7UV9 - chains C and J of the 11 polymer chains in the assembly; structure by electron microscopy, 3.20 A resolution.

== Chain C ==
Molecule: Histone H2A type 1
Source organism: Homo sapiens
Reference sequence: P0C0S8 (H2A1_HUMAN); residues 1-129 here correspond to UniProt positions 2-130 (UniProt number = residue number + 1)
Sequence (129 residues; numbered 1 to 129; the number before each row is that of its first residue):
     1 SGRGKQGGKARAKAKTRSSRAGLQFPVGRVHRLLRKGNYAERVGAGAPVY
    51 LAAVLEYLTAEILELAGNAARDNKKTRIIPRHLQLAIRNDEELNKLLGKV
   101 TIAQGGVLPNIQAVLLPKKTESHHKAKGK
Not modelled in the structure: 1-9, 117-129
Swiss-Prot annotation at these positions:
  - modified residue: Ser1 (N-acetylserine), Arg3 (Citrulline), Lys5 (N6-(2-hydroxyisobutyryl)lysine), Lys9 (N6-(2-hydroxyisobutyryl)lysine), Lys13 (N6-(beta-hydroxybutyryl)lysine), Lys36 (N6-(2-hydroxyisobutyryl)lysine), Lys74 (N6-(2-hydroxyisobutyryl)lysine), Lys75 (N6-(2-hydroxyisobutyryl)lysine), Lys95 (N6-(2-hydroxyisobutyryl)lysine), Lys99 (N6-glutaryllysine), Gln104 (N5-methylglutamine), Lys118 (N6-(2-hydroxyisobutyryl)lysine), Lys119 (N6-crotonyllysine), Thr120 (Phosphothreonine), Lys125 (N6-crotonyllysine)
  - cross-link (Glycyl lysine isopeptide (Lys-Gly)): Lys13 (interchain with G-Cter in ubiquitin), Lys15 (interchain with G-Cter in ubiquitin), Lys119 (interchain with G-Cter in ubiquitin)
From the paper describing this entry:
  - mutagenesis - E61A, D90A, E92A, E92K: decreased binding to Lysine-specific demethylase 2A

== Chain J ==
Molecule: 185-nt DNA strand
Source organism: synthetic construct
Sequence (185 nucleotides; row label = number of the first residue in the row; numbers below 1 keep their minus sign (DA-92 is residue -92)):
   -92 ATCCCTATACGCGGCCGCCCTGGAGAATCCCGGTGCCGAGGCCGCTCAAT
   -42 TGGTCGTAGACAGCTCTAGCACCGCTTAAACGCACGTACGCGCTGTCCCC
     8 CGCGTTTTAACCGCCAAGGGGATTACTCCCTAGTCTCCAGGCACGTGTCA
    58 GATATATACATCCTGTGCATGTATTGAACAGCGAT
Not modelled in the structure: -92 to -76, 71-92

== How chain C and chain J interact ==
Contacting residue pairs (14):
  Arg11(C) with DC44(J), hydrogen bond to the sugar
  Lys13(C) with DA46(J), phosphate contact
  Arg29(C) with DC49(J), salt bridge to the phosphate
  Arg42(C) with DT38(J), sugar contact; DA39(J), phosphate contact
  Val43(C) with DT38(J), sugar contact; DA39(J), hydrogen bond to the phosphate
  Gly44(C) with DT38(J), phosphate contact
  Ala45(C) with DT38(J), phosphate contact
  Lys75(C) with DG58(J), phosphate contact
  Thr76(C) with DA57(J), hydrogen bond to the phosphate; DG58(J), hydrogen bond to the phosphate
  Arg77(C) with DA57(J), sugar contact; DG58(J), phosphate contact
Other interface residues (no listed pair), chain C (11 interface residues in all): Glu41
Other interface residues (no listed pair), chain J (10 interface residues in all): DT43, DG48, DA59

== Overview ==
The interface between chain C and chain J involves 11 residues on one side and 10 on the other; the contacts
include 4 hydrogen bonds and 1 salt bridge. Polar contacts include Arg11(C)-DC44(J), Val43(C)-DA39(J) and
Thr76(C)-DA57(J). The paper reports that E61A, D90A and E92A of chain C, among others, reduce binding to
Lysine-specific demethylase 2A.
Here chain C is Histone H2A type 1 (Homo sapiens) and chain J is a 185-nt DNA strand (synthetic construct).
Entry 7UV9 (KDM2A-nucleosome structure stabilized by H3K36C-UNC8015 covalent conjugate) was determined by
electron microscopy, deposited together with 7UVA.
